Entry 7ARC (electron microscopy, 2.88 A resolution); this record covers chains D and I of the 16 polymer chains in the assembly.

Chain D:
Molecule: ND7
Source organism: Polytomella sp. Pringsheim 198.80
Amino-acid sequence (395 residues; row label = number of the first residue in the row):
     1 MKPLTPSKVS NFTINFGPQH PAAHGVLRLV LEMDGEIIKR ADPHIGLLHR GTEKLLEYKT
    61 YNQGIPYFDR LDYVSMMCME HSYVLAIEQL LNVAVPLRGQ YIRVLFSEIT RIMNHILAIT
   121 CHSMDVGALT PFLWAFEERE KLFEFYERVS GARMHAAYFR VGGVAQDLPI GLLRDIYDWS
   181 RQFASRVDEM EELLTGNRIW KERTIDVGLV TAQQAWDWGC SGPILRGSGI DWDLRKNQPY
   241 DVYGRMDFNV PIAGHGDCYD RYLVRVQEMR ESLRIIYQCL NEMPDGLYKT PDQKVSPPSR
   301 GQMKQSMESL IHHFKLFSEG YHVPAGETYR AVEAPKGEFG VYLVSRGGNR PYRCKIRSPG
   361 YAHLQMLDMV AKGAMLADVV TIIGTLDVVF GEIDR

Chain I:
Molecule: TYKY
Source organism: Polytomella sp. Pringsheim 198.80
Amino-acid sequence (229 residues; row label = number of the first residue in the row):
     1 MSLINRAAQR LLSMPSVSSM GGLTQFTRSM GTERRPGQSG AWKQVDKQRY SSEWEQDPTF
    61 KQVPKNVSEV LDDSVSVLFL TDIVRGMMYS ASGFFDDKVT ILYPFEKGAV SPRFRGEHAL
   121 RRYPTGEERC ISCKLCEAIC PAQAITIEAE EREDGSRKTT RYDIDMTKCI YCGFCQEACP
   181 VDAIVEGPNF EFSTETREEL LYDKQKLLEN GDKWEQEIAA NLRTESLYR
Not modelled in the structure: 1-30
Metal / ion sites: 4Fe-4S cluster Fe site 1: C130, C133, C136, C179; 4Fe-4S cluster Fe site 2: C140, C169, C172, C175
Residues lining bound ligands:
  - 4Fe-4S cluster (SF4), molecule 1: H118, C140, P141, A142, A144, I145, I164, C169, I170, Y171, C172, G173, F174, C175, E186
  - 4Fe-4S cluster (SF4), molecule 2: L120, C130, I131, S132, C133, K134, L135, C136, I147, Y162, C179, P180, V181, A183, I184

Chain D / chain I interface:
Contacting residue pairs (84; chain D residue first):
  E36(D) - W42(I)
  I37(D) - W42(I)  hydrophobic
  K59(D) - P141(I)  hydrogen bond (side chain-backbone)
  N62(D) - F174(I)
  Q63(D) - A138(I)  hydrogen bond (side chain-backbone)
  Q63(D) - I139(I)
  Q63(D) - C140(I)
  Q63(D) - P141(I)
  P66(D) - I170(I)  hydrophobic
  R70(D) - I170(I)  hydrogen bond (side chain-backbone)
  W134(D) - Y89(I)
  E147(D) - V110(I)
  E147(D) - S111(I)  hydrogen bond
  E147(D) - F114(I)
  R148(D) - R113(I)
  V149(D) - R113(I)  hydrogen bond (backbone-side chain)
  S150(D) - R115(I)  hydrogen bond (backbone-side chain)
  G151(D) - R113(I)
  G151(D) - F114(I)
  G151(D) - R115(I)  hydrogen bond (backbone-backbone)
  A152(D) - R115(I)
  H155(D) - R115(I)  hydrogen bond (backbone-side chain)
  A156(D) - R115(I)  hydrogen bond (backbone-side chain)
  R160(D) - F174(I)
  R160(D) - E177(I)  salt bridge
  Q166(D) - R113(I)
  Q166(D) - R229(I)
  D167(D) - R113(I)  hydrogen bond (backbone-side chain)
  P169(D) - R113(I)
  P169(D) - Y228(I)  hydrophobic
  I170(D) - Y228(I)
  E192(D) - Y89(I)
  L193(D) - S90(I)
  G196(D) - G31(I)
  G196(D) - D82(I)
  N197(D) - D82(I)
  N197(D) - I83(I)
  R198(D) - S76(I)  hydrogen bond (side chain-backbone)
  R198(D) - V77(I)  hydrogen bond (side chain-backbone)
  R198(D) - L80(I)
  R198(D) - D82(I)  salt bridge
  K201(D) - G31(I)  hydrogen bond (side chain-backbone)
  K201(D) - T32(I)
  K201(D) - E33(I)  hydrogen bond (side chain-backbone)
  K201(D) - Q38(I)
  E202(D) - Q38(I)
  E202(D) - S39(I)
  E202(D) - G40(I)  hydrogen bond (backbone-backbone)
  I205(D) - R34(I)
  I205(D) - S39(I)
  I205(D) - G40(I)  hydrogen bond (backbone-backbone)
  D206(D) - S39(I)  hydrogen bond
  D206(D) - A41(I)
  D206(D) - Q44(I)
  D206(D) - Q48(I)
  V207(D) - G40(I)
  L209(D) - Q44(I)
  H255(D) - R34(I)
  H255(D) - D57(I)  salt bridge
  H255(D) - T59(I)  hydrogen bond
  H255(D) - F60(I)
  D257(D) - R34(I)  salt bridge
  Y259(D) - G31(I)  hydrogen bond (side chain-backbone)
  Y259(D) - T32(I)
  Y259(D) - R34(I)
  D260(D) - R34(I)  salt bridge
  L263(D) - T32(I)
  R300(D) - Q176(I)
  R300(D) - E177(I)  hydrogen bond (side chain-backbone)
  R300(D) - C179(I)  hydrogen bond (side chain-backbone)
  R300(D) - D182(I)  salt bridge
  R300(D) - R229(I)
  M303(D) - P180(I)  hydrophobic
  K304(D) - P180(I)  hydrogen bond (side chain-backbone)
  H313(D) - E177(I)
  H313(D) - A178(I)  hydrogen bond (side chain-backbone)
  F314(D) - L135(I)  hydrophobic
  F317(D) - L135(I)
  F317(D) - I139(I)
  F317(D) - E177(I)
  F317(D) - A178(I)  hydrophobic
  S318(D) - L135(I)
  M375(D) - W42(I)
  D378(D) - G40(I)
Also at the interface, not in a pair above, chain D (51 interface residues in all): T130, E137, T195, I199, Y288
Also at the interface, not in a pair above, chain I (48 interface residues in all): T81, S92, G93, V99, A109, Q143, V181

In short:
51 residues of chain D face 48 of chain I across their interface; the contacts include 23 hydrogen bonds and 6
salt bridges. Among the polar pairs are R160(D)-E177(I), R198(D)-D82(I) and H255(D)-D57(I). Chain I binds
4Fe-4S cluster.
Here chain D is ND7 and chain I is TYKY, both from Polytomella sp. Pringsheim 198.80. Entry 7ARC (Cryo-EM
structure of Polytomella Complex-I (peripheral arm)) was determined by electron microscopy together with 7AQQ,
7AQR, 7AQW, 7AR7, 7AR8, 7AR9, 7ARB and 7ARD from the same study.
